Entry 4K0A (X-ray diffraction, 2.13 A resolution); this record covers chains A and R.

Chain A:
Molecule: HIV-1 YU2 gp120 glycoprotein
Organism: Human immunodeficiency virus 1
Sequence (376 residues; numbered 20 to 492; 97 numbers in that range are skipped by the numbering (no residue carries them; nothing is unmodelled there); the number before each row is that of its first residue):
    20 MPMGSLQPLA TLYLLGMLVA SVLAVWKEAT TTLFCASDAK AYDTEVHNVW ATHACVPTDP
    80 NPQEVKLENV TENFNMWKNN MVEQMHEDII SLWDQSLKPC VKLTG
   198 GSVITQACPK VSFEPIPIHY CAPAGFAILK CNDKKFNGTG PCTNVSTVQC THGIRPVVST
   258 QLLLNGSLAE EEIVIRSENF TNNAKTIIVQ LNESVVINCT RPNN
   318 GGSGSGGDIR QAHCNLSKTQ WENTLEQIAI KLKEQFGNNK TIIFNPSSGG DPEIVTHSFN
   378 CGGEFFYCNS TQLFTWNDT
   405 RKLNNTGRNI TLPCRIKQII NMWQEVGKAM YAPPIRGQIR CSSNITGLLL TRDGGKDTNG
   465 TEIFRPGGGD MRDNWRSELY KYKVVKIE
Disordered / not traced: 20-43, 318-324, 405-410, 461-462
Disulfide bonds: Cys-54/Cys-74, Cys-119/Cys-205, Cys-218/Cys-247, Cys-228/Cys-239, Cys-296/Cys-331, Cys-378/Cys-445, Cys-385/Cys-418
Covalently attached groups: N-acetylglucosamine (NAG) linked to Asn-234, Asn-241, Asn-262, Asn-276, Asn-289, Asn-295, Asn-386, Asn-448
Small-molecule neighbours: citrate anion (FLC): Arg-327, Arg-419, Lys-421, Gln-422, Ile-423

Chain R:
Molecule: CD4-mimetic miniprotein M48U7
Sequence (28 residues; each row starts with the number of its first residue):
     1 XNLHFCQLRC KSLGLLGRCA PTYCACVX
Modified residues: MPT (beta-mercaptopropionic acid) at position 1, NH2 (amino group) at position 28; Pro-21 (D-proline; DPR); Tyr-23 (o-(5-hydroxypentyl)-l-tyrosine; 1OP)
Disulfide bonds: MPT_1/Cys-19, Cys-6/Cys-24, Cys-10/Cys-26
Covalently attached groups: covalent link MPT_1/Cys-19

Interface between chain A and chain R:
Contacting residue pairs (35; chain A residue first):
  Val-255(A) / Tyr-23(R)
  Thr-257(A) / Tyr-23(R)
  Ala-281(A) / Arg-18(R)
  Ser-365(A) / Leu-15(R)
  Ser-365(A) / Cys-26(R)
  Gly-366(A) / Ala-25(R)
  Gly-366(A) / Cys-26(R)  hydrogen bond (backbone-backbone)
  Gly-367(A) / Arg-9(R)  hydrogen bond (backbone-side chain)
  Gly-367(A) / Cys-24(R)
  Gly-367(A) / Cys-26(R)
  Asp-368(A) / Arg-9(R)  salt bridge
  Asp-368(A) / Tyr-23(R)
  Asp-368(A) / Cys-24(R)  hydrogen bond (side chain-backbone)
  Glu-370(A) / Tyr-23(R)
  Ile-371(A) / Tyr-23(R)
  Ile-371(A) / Cys-24(R)
  Ser-375(A) / Tyr-23(R)
  Phe-376(A) / Tyr-23(R)
  Phe-382(A) / Tyr-23(R)
  Tyr-384(A) / Tyr-23(R)
  Asn-425(A) / Tyr-23(R)
  Met-426(A) / Thr-22(R)  hydrogen bond (backbone-side chain)
  Met-426(A) / Tyr-23(R)
  Trp-427(A) / Thr-22(R)
  Trp-427(A) / Tyr-23(R)
  Glu-429(A) / Thr-22(R)
  Val-430(A) / MPT_1(R)
  Val-430(A) / Asn-2(R)
  Val-430(A) / Thr-22(R)
  Gly-472(A) / Ala-20(R)
  Gly-473(A) / Ala-20(R)
  Gly-473(A) / Tyr-23(R)
  Asp-474(A) / Ala-20(R)
  Asp-474(A) / Pro-21(R)
  Met-475(A) / Tyr-23(R)
Other interface residues (no listed pair), chain A (27 interface residues in all): Trp-112, Asn-280, Asn-377, Ile-424, Gln-428
Other interface residues (no listed pair), chain R (13 interface residues in all): NH2_28
From the paper, about this interface:
  - residue pairs: Asp-368(A)/Arg-9(R) (salt bridge)
  - interface residues, chain A: Ser-375(A)

Overview:
The interface between chain A and chain R involves 27 residues on one side and 13 on the other, with 4
hydrogen bonds and 1 salt bridge. Among the polar pairs are Asp-368(A)/Arg-9(R), Gly-367(A)/Arg-9(R) and
Asp-368(A)/Cys-24(R). The paper describes a salt bridge between Asp-368(A) and Arg-9(R). From the paper: the
interface residue Ser-375(A).
Here chain A is HIV-1 YU2 gp120 glycoprotein (Human immunodeficiency virus 1) and chain R is CD4-mimetic
miniprotein M48U7. Entry 4K0A (Crystal structure of CD4-mimetic miniprotein M48U7 in complex with HIV-1 YU2
gp120) was determined by X-ray diffraction together with 4JZW and 4JZZ from the same study.
